9G4F - chains A and B of the 4 polymer chains in the assembly; structure by electron microscopy, 3.58 A resolution.

[Chain A (and B)]
Protein: Peptide antibiotic transporter SbmA
Source organism: Escherichia coli
Notes: chain B of this document is another copy of the same molecule, construct and numbering; everything in this record applies to it too
Reference sequence: P0AFY6 (SBMA_ECOLI); residue numbers follow UniProt; this construct covers 1-406
Amino-acid sequence (406 residues; each row starts with the number of its first residue):
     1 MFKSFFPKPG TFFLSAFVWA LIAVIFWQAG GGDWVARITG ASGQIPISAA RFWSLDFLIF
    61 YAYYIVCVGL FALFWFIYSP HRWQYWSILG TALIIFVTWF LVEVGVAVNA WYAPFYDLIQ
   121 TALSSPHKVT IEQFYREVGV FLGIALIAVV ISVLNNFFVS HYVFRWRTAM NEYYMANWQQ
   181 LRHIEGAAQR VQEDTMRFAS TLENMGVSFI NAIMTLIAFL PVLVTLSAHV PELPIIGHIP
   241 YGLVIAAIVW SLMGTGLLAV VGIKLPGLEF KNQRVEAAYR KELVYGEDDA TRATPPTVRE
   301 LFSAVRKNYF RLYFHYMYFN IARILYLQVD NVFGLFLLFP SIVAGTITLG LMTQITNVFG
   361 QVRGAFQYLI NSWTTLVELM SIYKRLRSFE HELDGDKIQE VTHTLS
Not modelled in the structure: 392-406

[Chain A / chain B interface]
Residue-residue contacts (71; chain A residue first):
  F115(A) - L335(B)  hydrophobic
  L123(A) - I347(B)
  F134(A) - F339(B)  hydrophobic
  F134(A) - V343(B)  hydrophobic
  Y135(A) - F339(B)  hydrophobic
  V138(A) - F339(B)  hydrophobic
  F141(A) - Q328(B)
  F141(A) - V332(B)  hydrophobic
  V149(A) - I324(B)  hydrophobic
  V153(A) - I321(B)  hydrophobic
  F157(A) - Y313(B)
  H161(A) - F310(B)
  F164(A) - F310(B)  hydrophobic
  R165(A) - R306(B)
  R165(A) - F310(B)
  R167(A) - E276(B)  salt bridge
  R167(A) - F302(B)
  T168(A) - F302(B)
  N171(A) - Y279(B)
  W178(A) - L283(B)  hydrophobic
  W178(A) - G286(B)
  W178(A) - A293(B)  hydrophobic
  R182(A) - G286(B)  hydrogen bond (side chain-backbone)
  R182(A) - E287(B)  hydrogen bond (side chain-backbone)
  R182(A) - D289(B)  hydrogen bond (side chain-backbone)
  R182(A) - A290(B)  hydrogen bond (side chain-backbone)
  R182(A) - T291(B)  hydrogen bond (side chain-backbone)
  I184(A) - E287(B)
  E185(A) - E287(B)
  G186(A) - E287(B)  hydrogen bond (backbone-side chain)
  A187(A) - E287(B)
  A188(A) - R280(B)
  A188(A) - L283(B)  hydrophobic
  A188(A) - V284(B)  hydrophobic
  Q189(A) - R280(B)  hydrogen bond
  Q192(A) - E276(B)  hydrogen bond
  Q192(A) - Y279(B)
  Q192(A) - R280(B)
  M196(A) - Y309(B)
  E276(A) - R167(B)  salt bridge
  E276(A) - Q192(B)  hydrogen bond
  Y279(A) - Q192(B)
  R280(A) - A188(B)
  R280(A) - Q189(B)  hydrogen bond
  R280(A) - Q192(B)
  L283(A) - W178(B)  hydrophobic
  G286(A) - W178(B)
  G286(A) - R182(B)
  E287(A) - R182(B)
  D289(A) - R182(B)  hydrogen bond (backbone-side chain)
  A293(A) - W178(B)  hydrophobic
  F302(A) - R167(B)
  F302(A) - T168(B)
  Y309(A) - F164(B)  hydrophobic
  F310(A) - H161(B)
  F310(A) - F164(B)  hydrophobic
  F310(A) - R165(B)
  Y313(A) - F157(B)
  Y313(A) - S160(B)
  M317(A) - V153(B)  hydrophobic
  N320(A) - V153(B)
  N320(A) - N156(B)
  I321(A) - V153(B)  hydrophobic
  I324(A) - V149(B)  hydrophobic
  Q328(A) - A145(B)
  V332(A) - V138(B)  hydrophobic
  L335(A) - F115(B)  hydrophobic
  F339(A) - F134(B)  hydrophobic
  V343(A) - F134(B)  hydrophobic
  I347(A) - L123(B)
  L349(A) - L349(B)  hydrophobic
Also at the interface, not in a pair above, chain A (65 interface residues in all): Y116, I119, A122, S124, I131, A145, S160, M175, V191, V284, D288, A290, V298, R306, F336, I342, M352
Also at the interface, not in a pair above, chain B (70 interface residues in all): Y116, I119, A122, S124, P126, V129, I131, Y135, F141, N171, M175, G186, A187, M196, P234, D288, R292, M317, N320, L325, F336, P340, I342, T348, M352

[In short]
65 residues of chain A face 70 of chain B across their interface, with 11 hydrogen bonds and 2 salt bridges.
Polar contacts include R167(A)-E276(B), R182(A)-G286(B) and R182(A)-E287(B).
Both chains are Peptide antibiotic transporter SbmA (Escherichia coli). Entry 9G4F (CryoEM structure of the
proton-dependent antibacterial peptide transporter SbmA in complex with FabS11-1 in lipid nanodiscs ...) was
determined by electron microscopy.
